Entry 8TMM (electron microscopy, 3.40 A resolution); this record covers chains H and D of the 9 polymer chains in the assembly.

== Chain H ==
Protein: sAB C18 Heavy Chain
From: Homo sapiens
Chain sequence (237 residues; row label = number of the first residue in the row; numbers below 1 keep their minus sign (Glu-2 is residue -2)):
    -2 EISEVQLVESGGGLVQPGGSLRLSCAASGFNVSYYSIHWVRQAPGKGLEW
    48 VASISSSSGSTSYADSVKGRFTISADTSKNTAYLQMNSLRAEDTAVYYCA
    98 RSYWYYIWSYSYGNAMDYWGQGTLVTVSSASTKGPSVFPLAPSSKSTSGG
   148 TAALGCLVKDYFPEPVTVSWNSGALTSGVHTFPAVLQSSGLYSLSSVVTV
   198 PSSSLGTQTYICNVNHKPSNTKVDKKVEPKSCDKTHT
Disordered / not traced: -2 to 0, 123-234
Disulfides: Cys22-Cys96

== Chain D ==
Protein: Cobalt/magnesium transport protein CorA
From: Thermotoga maritima
Reference sequence: Q9WZ31 (CORA_THEMA); residues 1-351 here = UniProt positions 1-351
Chain sequence (373 residues; row label = number of the first residue in the row; numbers below 1 keep their minus sign (Met-21 is residue -21)):
   -21 MGSSHHHHHHSSGRENLYFQGHMEEKRLSAKKGLPPGTLVYTGKYREDFE
    29 IEVMNYSIEEFREFKTTDVESVLPFRDSSTPTWINITGIHRTDVVQRVGE
    79 FFGIHPLVLEDILNVHQRPKVEFFENYVFIVLKMFTYDKNLHELESEQVS
   129 LILTKNCVLMFQEKIGDVFDPVRERIRYNRGIIRKKRADYLLYSLIDALV
   179 DDYFVLLEKIDDEIDVLEEEVLERPEKETVQRTHQLKRNLVELRKTIWPL
   229 REVLSSLYRDVPPLIEKETVPYFRDVYDHTIQIADTVETFRDIVSGLLDV
   279 YLSSVSNKTNEVMKVLTIIATIFMPLTFIAGIYGMNFEYMPELRWKWGYP
   329 VVLAVMGVIAVIMVVYFKKKKWL
Disordered / not traced: -21 to 0
Differences from the reference sequence: initiating methionine (-21); expression tag (-20 to 0)
Swiss-Prot annotation at these positions:
  - motif: Gly312 to Asn314 (Probable selectivity filter)
  - site: Asn288 (Essential for ion permeation), Leu294 (Important for closing the ion permeation pathway in the closed state), Thr295 (Threonine that confers selectivity for Co(2+) transport)
  - mutagenesis: Asp89 (D89F/K: Decreases ion transport), Asp253 (D253K: Increases protein stability. Decreases ion transport), Leu280 (L280A: Decreases ion transport), Asn288 (N288L: Abolishes Co(2+) uptake), Met291 (M291A: No effect on ion transport), Leu294 (L294A/V: Increases ion transport by suppression of an obstruction in the transmembrane ion permeation pathway), Thr295 (T295L: Strongly reduces Co(2+) uptake. Abolishes Co(2+) uptake; when associated with L-299; T295M: Strongly reduces Co(2+) uptake ...), Thr299 (T299L: Reduces Co(2+) uptake. Abolishes Co(2+) uptake; when associated with L-295; T299M: No effect on Co(2+) uptake; T299S: Abolishes Co(2+) uptake), Pro303 (P303A/G/I: Increases ion transport by suppression of a kink in the transmembrane ion permeation pathway), Thr305 (T305L: Abolishes Co(2+) uptake), Ile310 (I310A: Increases ion transport), Tyr311 (Y311A: Abolishes pentamerization. Abolishes ion transport; Y311F: No effect on pentamerization. No effect on ion transport), 7 further mutagenesis entries in UniProt

== Chain H / chain D interface ==
Contacting residue pairs - 21 pairs, chain H then chain D:
  Tyr31(H) - Asp71(D)
  Tyr31(H) - Gln74(D)
  Tyr32(H) - Arg69(D)
  Tyr32(H) - Thr70(D)
  Tyr32(H) - Asp71(D)
  Ser52(H) - Thr16(D)
  Ser55(H) - Pro13(D)
  Ser55(H) - Pro14(D)
  Ser55(H) - Gly15(D)  hydrogen bond (side chain-backbone)
  Ser57(H) - Pro13(D)
  Tyr100(H) - Arg24(D)
  Trp101(H) - Gly11(D)
  Trp101(H) - Leu12(D)  hydrophobic
  Trp101(H) - Pro13(D)
  Trp101(H) - Val18(D)  hydrophobic
  Trp101(H) - Arg24(D)
  Tyr102(H) - Arg24(D)
  Tyr103(H) - Thr20(D)
  Tyr103(H) - His94(D)
  Tyr109(H) - Lys9(D)  hydrogen bond
  Tyr109(H) - Leu12(D)  hydrophobic
Interface residues without a listed pair, chain H (11 interface residues in all): Ser54
Interface residues without a listed pair, chain D (16 interface residues in all): Tyr19

== In short ==
Chain H and chain D form an interface of 11 and 16 residues respectively, with 2 hydrogen bonds. Among the
polar pairs are Ser55(H)-Gly15(D) and Tyr109(H)-Lys9(D). From UniProt: 19 mutagenesis sites on chain D.
Chain H is sAB C18 Heavy Chain (Homo sapiens) and chain D is Cobalt/magnesium transport protein CorA
(Thermotoga maritima); the structure, Cryo-EM structure of magnesium depleted CorA in complex with
conformation-specific synthetic antibody C18, State MGD-2A, was determined by electron microscopy.
